PDB entry 8SM0 | X-ray diffraction, 1.68 A resolution | chains C and G

[Chain C]
Molecule: Complement receptor type 2
Source organism: Homo sapiens
Notes: fragment: first two amino-terminal domains
Reference sequence: P20023 (CR2_HUMAN); residues 1-129 here correspond to UniProt positions 21-149 (UniProt number = residue number + 20)
Chain sequence (129 residues; each row starts with the number of its first residue):
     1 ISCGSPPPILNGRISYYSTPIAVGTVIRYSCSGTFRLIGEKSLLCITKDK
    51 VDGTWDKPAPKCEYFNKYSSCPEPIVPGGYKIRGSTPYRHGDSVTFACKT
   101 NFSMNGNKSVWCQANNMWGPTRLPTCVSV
Cystine bridges: Cys-3/Cys-45, Cys-31/Cys-62, Cys-71/Cys-112, Cys-98/Cys-126
Covalent attachments: N-acetylglucosamine (NAG) linked to Asn-101, Asn-107
Swiss-Prot annotation at these positions:
  - glycosylation (N-linked (GlcNAc...) asparagine): Asn-101, Asn-107

[Chain G]
Molecule: Envelope glycoprotein gp350
Source organism: Human herpesvirus 4
Reference sequence: P03200 (GP350_EBVB9); numbering as in UniProt (aligned over 1-425)
Chain sequence (431 residues; numbered 1 to 431; the number before each row is that of its first residue):
     1 MEAALLVCQYTIQSLIHLTGEDPGFFNVEIPEFPFYPTCNVCTADVNVTI
    51 NFDVGGKKHQLDLDFGQLTPHTKAVYQPRGAFGGSENATNLFLLELLGAG
   101 ELALTMRSKKLPINVTTGEEQQVSLESVDVYFQDVFGTMWCHHAEMQNPV
   151 YLIPETVPYIKWDNCNSTNITAVVRAQGLDVTLPLSLPTSAQDSNFSVKT
   201 EMLGNEIDIECIMEDGEISQVLPGDNKFNITCSGYESHVPSGGILTSTSP
   251 VATPIPGTGYAYSLRLTPRPVSRFLGNNSILYVFYSGNGPKASGGDYCIQ
   301 SNIVFSDEIPASQDMPTNTTDITYVGDNATYSVPMVTSEDANSPNVTVTA
   351 FWAWPNNTETDFKCKWTLTSGTPSGCENISGAFASNRTFDITVSGLGTAP
   401 KTLIITRTATNATTTTHKVIFSKAPHHHHHH
Not modelled in the structure: 1-6, 192-193, 250-258, 288-295, 426-431
Differences from the reference sequence: expression tag (426-431)
Cystine bridges: Cys-8/Cys-141, Cys-39/Cys-42, Cys-165/Cys-298, Cys-211/Cys-232, Cys-364/Cys-376
Covalent attachments: N-acetylglucosamine (NAG) linked to Asn-47, Asn-114, Asn-166, Asn-169, Asn-229, Asn-277, Asn-318, Asn-328, Asn-345, Asn-386

[Chain C / chain G interface]
Residue-residue contacts (30; chain C residue first):
  Arg-13(C) with Trp-162(G); Asp-163(G), hydrogen bond (side chain-backbone); Asn-164(G), hydrogen bond (side chain-backbone); Phe-284(G); Asp-296(G); Cys-298(G)
  Ile-14(C) with Trp-162(G)
  Ser-15(C) with Ile-160(G); Lys-161(G); Trp-162(G)
  Tyr-16(C) with Lys-161(G), hydrogen bond (backbone-backbone); Asp-163(G)
  Val-26(C) with Pro-158(G), hydrophobic
  Arg-28(C) with Ile-160(G); Trp-162(G); Glu-201(G), salt bridge; Asp-208(G), salt bridge
  Ser-30(C) with Trp-162(G); Lys-199(G)
  Ser-32(C) with Asp-296(G)
  Gly-33(C) with Asp-296(G)
  Tyr-80(C) with Tyr-151(G)
  Ile-82(C) with Tyr-151(G), hydrophobic; Ile-153(G), hydrophobic
  Arg-83(C) with Asp-22(G), salt bridge; Tyr-151(G), hydrogen bond (side chain-backbone); Ile-153(G)
  Ser-85(C) with His-17(G)
  Arg-89(C) with Glu-214(G), salt bridge
  Thr-100(C) with Gln-122(G)
Interface residues without a listed pair, chain C (19 interface residues in all): Tyr-29, Thr-34, Lys-41, Lys-81
Interface residues without a listed pair, chain G (26 interface residues in all): Leu-18, Thr-19, Glu-21, Phe-26, Val-150, Cys-165, Ser-197, Leu-203

[In short]
19 residues of chain C face 26 of chain G across their interface, with 4 hydrogen bonds and 4 salt bridges.
Polar pairs include Arg-28(C)/Glu-201(G), Arg-28(C)/Asp-208(G) and Arg-83(C)/Asp-22(G). Covalently linked
N-acetylglucosamine: at Asn-101(C) and Asn-107(C).
Chain C is Complement receptor type 2 (Homo sapiens) and chain G is Envelope glycoprotein gp350 (Human
herpesvirus 4); the structure, Crystal structure of human complement receptor 2 (CD21) in complex with
Epstein-Barr virus major glycoprotein gp350, was determined by X-ray diffraction together with 8SEF, 8SGA,
8SGG, 8SGN and 8SIC from the same study.
